7SZJ - chains A and C of the 8 polymer chains in the assembly; structure by electron microscopy, 3.11 A resolution.

Chain A:
Protein: DNA-directed RNA polymerase subunit alpha
Organism: Escherichia coli K-12
Notes: EC 2.7.7.6
UniProtKB: P0A7Z4 (RPOA_ECOLI); residue numbers follow UniProt; this construct covers 1-329
Amino-acid sequence (329 residues; each row starts with the number of its first residue):
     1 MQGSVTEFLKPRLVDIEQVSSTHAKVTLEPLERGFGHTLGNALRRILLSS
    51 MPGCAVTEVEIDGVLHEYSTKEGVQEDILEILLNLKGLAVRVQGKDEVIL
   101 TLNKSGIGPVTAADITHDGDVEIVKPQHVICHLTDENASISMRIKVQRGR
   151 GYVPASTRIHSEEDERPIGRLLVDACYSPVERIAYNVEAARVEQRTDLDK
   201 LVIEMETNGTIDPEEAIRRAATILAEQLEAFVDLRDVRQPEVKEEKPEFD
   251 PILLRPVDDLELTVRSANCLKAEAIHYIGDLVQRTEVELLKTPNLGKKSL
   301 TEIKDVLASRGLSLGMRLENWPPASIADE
Disordered / not traced: 1-6, 238-329
Curated features (UniProtKB/Swiss-Prot):
  - region: Glu162 to Glu165 (Required for interaction with Crp at class II promoters)
  - modified residue: Arg265 (ADP-ribosylarginine), Lys297 (N6-acetyllysine), Lys298 (N6-acetyllysine)
  - mutagenesis: Arg45 (R45C: In rpoA112; temperature-sensitive, blocks RNA polymerase assembly), Glu162 to Glu165 (5-fold decrease in CRP-class II promoter-dependent transcription), Glu165 (E165K: 5-fold decrease in CRP-class II promoter-dependent transcription), Arg191 (R191C: In rpoA101; temperature-sensitive)

Chain C:
Protein: DNA-directed RNA polymerase subunit beta
Organism: Escherichia coli K-12
Notes: EC 2.7.7.6
UniProtKB: P0A8V2 (RPOB_ECOLI); residues 1-1342 here = UniProt positions 1-1342
Amino-acid sequence (1342 residues; numbered 1 to 1342; the number before each row is that of its first residue):
     1 MVYSYTEKKRIRKDFGKRPQVLDVPYLLSIQLDSFQKFIEQDPEGQYGLE
    51 AAFRSVFPIQSYSGNSELQYVSYRLGEPVFDVQECQIRGVTYSAPLRVKL
   101 RLVIYEREAPEGTVKDIKEQEVYMGEIPLMTDNGTFVINGTERVIVSQLH
   151 RSPGVFFDSDKGKTHSSGKVLYNARIIPYRGSWLDFEFDPKDNLFVRIDR
   201 RRKLPATIILRALNYTTEQILDLFFEKVIFEIRDNKLQMELVPERLRGET
   251 ASFDIEANGKVYVEKGRRITARHIRQLEKDDVKLIEVPVEYIAGKVVAKD
   301 YIDESTGELICAANMELSLDLLAKLSQSGHKRIETLFTNDLDHGPYISET
   351 LRVDPTNDRLSALVEIYRMMRPGEPPTREAAESLFENLFFSEDRYDLSAV
   401 GRMKFNRSLLREEIEGSGILSKDDIIDVMKKLIDIRNGKGEVDDIDHLGN
   451 RRIRSVGEMAENQFRVGLVRVERAVKERLSLGDLDTLMPQDMINAKPISA
   501 AVKEFFGSSQLSQFMDQNNPLSEITHKRRISALGPGGLTRERAGFEVRDV
   551 HPTHYGRVCPIETPEGPNIGLINSLSVYAQTNEYGFLETPYRKVTDGVVT
   601 DEIHYLSAIEEGNYVIAQANSNLDEEGHFVEDLVTCRSKGESSLFSRDQV
   651 DYMDVSTQQVVSVGASLIPFLEHDDANRALMGANMQRQAVPTLRADKPLV
   701 GTGMERAVAVDSGVTAVAKRGGVVQYVDASRIVIKVNEDEMYPGEAGIDI
   751 YNLTKYTRSNQNTCINQMPCVSLGEPVERGDVLADGPSTDLGELALGQNM
   801 RVAFMPWNGYNFEDSILVSERVVQEDRFTTIHIQELACVSRDTKLGPEEI
   851 TADIPNVGEAALSKLDESGIVYIGAEVTGGDILVGKVTPKGETQLTPEEK
   901 LLRAIFGEKASDVKDSSLRVPNGVSGTVIDVQVFTRDGVEKDKRALEIEE
   951 MQLKQAKKDLSEELQILEAGLFSRIRAVLVAGGVEAEKLDKLPRDRWLEL
  1001 GLTDEEKQNQLEQLAEQYDELKHEFEKKLEAKRRKITQGDDLAPGVLKIV
  1051 KVYLAVKRRIQPGDKMAGRHGNKGVISKINPIEDMPYDENGTPVDIVLNP
  1101 LGVPSRMNIGQILETHLGMAAKGIGDKINAMLKQQQEVAKLREFIQRAYD
  1151 LGADVRQKVDLSTFSDEEVMRLAENLRKGMPIATPVFDGAKEAEIKELLK
  1201 LGDLPTSGQIRLYDGRTGEQFERPVTVGYMYMLKLNHLVDDKMHARSTGS
  1251 YSLVTQQPLGGKAQFGGQRFGEMEVWALEAYGAAYTLQEMLTVKSDDVNG
  1301 RTKMYKNIVDGNHQMEPGMPESFNVLLKEIRSLGINIELEDE
Disordered / not traced: 1-2
Small-molecule neighbours: rifampicin (RFP): Arg143, Val146, Ser509, Gln510, Leu511, Ser512, Gln513, Phe514, Met515, Asp516, His526, Arg529, Ser531, Leu533, Gly534, Arg540, Pro564, Asn568, Ile572, Arg687, Gln761
Curated features (UniProtKB/Swiss-Prot):
  - modified residue (N6-acetyllysine): Lys1022, Lys1200
  - mutagenesis: Ile561 (I561S: Resistant to antibiotics salinamide A and B), Ile569 (I569S: Resistant to antibiotics salinamide A and B), Ala665 (A665E: Resistant to antibiotics salinamide A and B), Asp675 (D675A/G: Resistant to antibiotics salinamide A and B), Asn677 (N677H/K: Resistant to antibiotics salinamide A and B), Leu680 (L680M: Resistant to antibiotics salinamide A and B), Glu813 (E813K: Disrupts the enzyme's active center)

Interface between chain A and chain C:
Residue-residue contacts - 50 pairs, chain A then chain C:
  Asn41(A) with Gly1215(C); Arg1216(C), hydrogen bond (side chain-backbone); Thr1217(C); Gly1218(C)
  Arg44(A) with Tyr1087(C); Gly1091(C)
  Arg45(A) with Glu1083(C); Asp1084(C), salt bridge; Gly1215(C); Arg1216(C), hydrogen bond (side chain-backbone)
  Leu65(A) with Ile873(C); Gly874(C)
  His66(A) with Thr927(C); Val928(C); Ile929(C)
  Glu67(A) with Lys1057(C), salt bridge
  Tyr68(A) with Tyr756(C); Ala1055(C)
  Thr70(A) with Ala729(C); Ser730(C)
  Lys71(A) with Asp728(C)
  Gly73(A) with Asp728(C)
  Val74(A) with Asp728(C); Ala729(C)
  Gln75(A) with Val727(C); Val771(C), hydrogen bond (side chain-backbone)
  Asp77(A) with Ala729(C); Lys755(C), salt bridge; Tyr756(C); Asn766(C)
  Leu79(A) with Tyr756(C); Ile831(C), hydrophobic; Lys1057(C)
  Leu83(A) with Arg694(C)
  Thr134(A) with Tyr726(C); Val727(C), hydrogen bond (side chain-backbone)
  Tyr152(A) with Val823(C); Gln824(C); Arg1059(C), hydrogen bond
  Pro154(A) with Arg1059(C)
  Ile168(A) with Tyr872(C), hydrophobic; Ile873(C); Gly874(C)
  Glu181(A) with Arg821(C), hydrogen bond (backbone-side chain)
  Arg182(A) with Asn1090(C), hydrogen bond (side chain-backbone); Thr1092(C)
  Ile183(A) with Gly1091(C)
  Ala184(A) with Asn1090(C); Gly1091(C)
  Tyr185(A) with Tyr1087(C)
Also at the interface, not in a pair above, chain A (32 interface residues in all): Leu48, Ser49, Glu72, Glu76, Lys86, Asp135, Ile159, Asp174
Also at the interface, not in a pair above, chain C (42 interface residues in all): Leu693, Met768, Pro769, Leu773, Asp826, Ala875, Glu876, Lys958, Glu1089

Overview:
Chain A and chain C form an interface of 32 and 42 residues respectively; the contacts include 7 hydrogen
bonds and 3 salt bridges. Polar contacts include Arg45(A)-Asp1084(C), Glu67(A)-Lys1057(C) and
Asp77(A)-Lys755(C). Chain C binds rifampicin.
Chain A is DNA-directed RNA polymerase subunit alpha and chain C is DNA-directed RNA polymerase subunit beta,
both from Escherichia coli K-12; the structure, Cryo-EM structure of Rifamycin bound to E. coli RNAP and
rrnBP1 promoter complex, was determined by electron microscopy together with 7SZK from the same study.
